Entry 2X53 (X-ray diffraction, 3.90 A resolution); this record covers chains K and V of the 27 polymer chains in the assembly.

== Chain K ==
Name: Putative receptor binding protein
From: Lactococcus phage P2
Reference sequence: Q1RNF7 (Q1RNF7_9CAUD); residue numbers follow UniProt; this construct covers 2-264
Chain sequence (263 residues; each row starts with the number of its first residue):
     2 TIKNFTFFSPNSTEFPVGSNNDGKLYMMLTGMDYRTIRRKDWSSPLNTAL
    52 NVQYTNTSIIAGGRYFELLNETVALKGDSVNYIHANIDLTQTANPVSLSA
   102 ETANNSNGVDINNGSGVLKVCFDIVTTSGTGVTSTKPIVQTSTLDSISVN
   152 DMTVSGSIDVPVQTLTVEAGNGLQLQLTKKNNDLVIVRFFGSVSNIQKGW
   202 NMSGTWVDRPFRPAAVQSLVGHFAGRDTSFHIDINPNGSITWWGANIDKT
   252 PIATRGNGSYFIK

== Chain V ==
Name: ORF15
From: Lactococcus phage P2
Chain sequence (298 residues; each row starts with the number of its first residue):
     1 GVRQYKIHTNLDGTDDKVWDVTNGKVRFYQPSNLGLQSTNNIWQSNGIGV
    51 MGTRSITQPQIEFKLETFGESLEENYQLMKDFVNDILSKKFVTLEYQTEI
   101 FQVYADLALADVTKTEGYGKNGTFSEKITFDIITKWYTYENLTFDKIQNG
   151 KVIAGMSKIYGGTAPGNYKYIKGTSYTYYGESDIDRLSRWDIKEEIFSFM
   201 GILYPKLPKTPAGVRFLDDIGNEYTAIVFKTEQVQDYILINTDVNDETYQ
   251 GWKGTTALNLFPVMDFERYRTRIIEKGQMELINLSKAEFKIKRKADFV

== How chain K and chain V interact ==
Contacting residue pairs (57):
  F6(K) with Y160(V)
  T7(K) with Y160(V)
  F8(K) with Y160(V)
  F9(K) with Y160(V); G162(V); A164(V), hydrophobic; P165(V); G166(V)
  S10(K) with Y160(V), hydrogen bond (backbone-backbone); G161(V)
  S13(K) with I159(V); G161(V); G162(V), hydrogen bond (side chain-backbone)
  F16(K) with I159(V)
  P17(K) with I159(V), hydrophobic; Y179(V)
  V18(K) with K158(V), hydrogen bond (backbone-backbone); Y178(V); Y179(V)
  G19(K) with Y178(V); Y179(V); G180(V)
  S20(K) with Y178(V); G180(V), hydrogen bond (backbone-backbone); E181(V), hydrogen bond
  N21(K) with E181(V); S182(V), hydrogen bond; R186(V)
  N22(K) with S182(V), hydrogen bond
  D23(K) with K158(V), salt bridge; Y178(V), hydrogen bond
  Y27(K) with K158(V), hydrogen bond; Y178(V)
  R65(K) with E181(V), salt bridge
  N87(K) with I220(V)
  D89(K) with R189(V), salt bridge; Q278(V), hydrogen bond
  L90(K) with E181(V); L187(V), hydrophobic
  T91(K) with I147(V); L187(V); R189(V), hydrogen bond
  Q92(K) with R189(V), hydrogen bond
  S100(K) with I220(V)
  E102(K) with I220(V); N222(V), hydrogen bond
  I112(K) with R186(V), hydrogen bond (backbone-side chain)
  N113(K) with R186(V), hydrogen bond (backbone-side chain)
  N114(K) with R186(V)
  G115(K) with R186(V), hydrogen bond (backbone-side chain)
  S116(K) with R186(V), hydrogen bond (side chain-backbone); L187(V)
  G117(K) with E280(V)
  V118(K) with Q278(V)
  K120(K) with I220(V), hydrogen bond (side chain-backbone); G221(V); N222(V)
Other interface residues (no listed pair), chain K (34 interface residues in all): P11, K25, N106
Other interface residues (no listed pair), chain V (27 interface residues in all): T163, Y176, D183, S188, D191

== Summary ==
Chain K and chain V form an interface of 34 and 27 residues respectively; the contacts include 18 hydrogen
bonds and 3 salt bridges. Polar contacts include D23(K)-K158(V), R65(K)-E181(V) and D89(K)-R189(V).
Here chain K is Putative receptor binding protein and chain V is ORF15, both from Lactococcus phage P2. Entry
2X53 (Structure of the phage p2 baseplate in its activated conformation with Sr) was determined by X-ray
diffraction together with 4V5I and 2WZP from the same study.
